Entry 6GD2 (X-ray diffraction, 1.90 A resolution); this record covers chains A and D of the 3 polymer chains in the assembly.

# Chain A
Name: ELAV-like protein 1
Source organism: Homo sapiens
Reference sequence: Q15717 (ELAV1_HUMAN); numbering as in UniProt (aligned over 243-326)
Sequence (87 residues; numbered 240 to 326; the number before each row is that of its first residue):
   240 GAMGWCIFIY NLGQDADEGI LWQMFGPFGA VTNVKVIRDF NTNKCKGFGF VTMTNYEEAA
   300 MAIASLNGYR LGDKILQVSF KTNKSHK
Unresolved in the structure: 324-326
Sequence notes: expression tag (240-242)
Swiss-Prot annotation at these positions:
  - modified residue: Ser318 (Phosphoserine)
What the authors report for this chain:
  - binding site for the 15-nt RNA strand (chain D): Phe247, Tyr249, Phe279, Lys285, Phe289, Lys320, Thr321, Lys323
  - mutagenesis - W261E: abolished binding to ELAV-like protein 1 (chain A)
  - self-association interface (contacts with another copy of this molecule): Trp261, Gln262 to Val270
  - mutagenesis - W261E: decreased binding to mRNAs of c-fos, SIRT-1 and PTMA
  - post-translational modification sites: Lys283, Ser304, Lys313, Ser318 (citing earlier work)
  - mutagenesis - W261E: decreased growth
  - mutagenesis - F247A/Y249A (8-fold), F287A/F289A (4-fold): decreased binding to full-length HuR

# Chain D
Molecule: 15-nt RNA strand
Sequence (15 nucleotides; row label = number of the first residue in the row; numbers below 1 keep their minus sign (A-2 is residue -2)):
    -2 AUUUUUAUUU UAUUU
Unresolved in the structure: -2 to 0, 8-12

# Interface between chain A and chain D
Pairs across the interface - 21 pairs, chain A then chain D:
  Cys245(A) with U7(D), hydrogen bond to the base
  Phe247(A) with U5(D), base contact; U6(D), stacking on the base
  Tyr249(A) with A4(D), phosphate contact; U5(D), stacking on the base
  Gln253(A) with A4(D), hydrogen bond to the base
  Lys274(A) with U7(D), hydrogen bond to the base
  Ile276(A) with U7(D), sugar contact
  Asp278(A) with A4(D), base contact
  Cys284(A) with A4(D), base contact
  Lys285(A) with A4(D), hydrogen bond to the sugar
  Phe287(A) with A4(D), sugar contact; U5(D), sugar contact
  Phe289(A) with U6(D), sugar contact; U7(D), stacking on the base
  Gln316(A) with U5(D), hydrogen bond to the base
  Lys320(A) with U6(D), hydrogen bond to the sugar; U7(D), salt bridge to the phosphate
  Thr321(A) with U6(D), hydrogen bond to the sugar
  Lys323(A) with U6(D), sugar contact; U7(D), phosphate contact
Interface residues without a listed pair, chain A (19 interface residues in all): Thr281, Lys283, Gly286, Asn322

# Summary
19 residues of chain A and 4 residues of chain D are in contact; the contacts include 7 hydrogen bonds, 1 salt
bridge and 3 aromatic stacking contacts. Polar contacts include Cys245(A)-U7(D), Gln253(A)-A4(D) and
Lys274(A)-U7(D). The paper reports a binding site for the 15-nt RNA strand (chain D) at Phe247(A), Tyr249(A)
and Phe279(A) among others; F247A/Y249A and F287A/F289A of chain A reduce binding to full-length HuR.
Chain A is ELAV-like protein 1 (Homo sapiens) and chain D is a 15-nt RNA strand; the structure, Structure of
HuR RRM3 in complex with RNA, was determined by X-ray diffraction, deposited together with 6G2K, 6GD1 and
6GD3.
